4MRY - chain A; structure by X-ray diffraction, 1.30 A resolution.

# Chain A
Name: Obelin
Source organism: Obelia longissima
Reference sequence: Q27709 (OBL_OBELO); numbering as in UniProt (aligned over 1-195)
Chain sequence (195 residues; row label = number of the first residue in the row):
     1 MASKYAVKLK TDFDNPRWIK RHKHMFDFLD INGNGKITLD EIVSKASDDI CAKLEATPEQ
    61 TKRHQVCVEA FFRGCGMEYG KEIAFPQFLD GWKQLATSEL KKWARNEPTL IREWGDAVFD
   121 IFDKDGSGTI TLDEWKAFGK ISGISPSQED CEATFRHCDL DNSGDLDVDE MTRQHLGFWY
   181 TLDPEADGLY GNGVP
Not modelled in the structure: 1-8
Sequence notes: engineered mutation Ala2 (Ser in Q27709), Phe138 (Tyr in Q27709)
Ion coordination: Ca2+ site 1: Asp30, Asn32, Asn34, Lys36, Glu41; Ca2+ site 2: Asp123, Asp125, Ser127, Thr129, Glu134; Ca2+ site 3: Asp159, Asp161, Ser163, Asp165, Glu170
Small-molecule neighbours: coelenteramide (CEI; N-[3-benzyl-5-(4-hydroxyphenyl)pyrazin-2-yl]-2-(4-hydroxyphenyl)acetamide): His22, Met25, Phe28, Leu29, Ala46, Ile50, Phe72, Phe88, Trp92, Trp114, Gly115, Val118, Phe122, Phe138, Ile141, Ser142, Met171, Thr172, His175, Trp179, Tyr190
Curated features (UniProtKB/Swiss-Prot):
  - binding site (Ca(2+)): Asp30, Asn32, Asn34, Lys36, Glu41, Asp123, Asp125, Ser127, Thr129, Glu134, Asp159, Asp161, Ser163, Asp165, Glu170
  - mutagenesis: Trp92 (W92F: Shifts luminescence to violet by adding a new band at 410 nm)

# Overview
Bound to chain A: coelenteramide. The Ca2+ site 1 is built by Asp30, Asn32, Asn34, Lys36 and Glu41. The Ca2+
site 2 is built by Asp123, Asp125, Ser127, Thr129 and Glu134. UniProt lists 15 Ca2+-binding residues and one
mutagenesis site.
Chain A is Obelin (Obelia longissima); the structure, Crystal Structure of Ca(2+)- discharged Y138F obelin
mutant from Obelia longissima at 1.30 Angstrom resolution, was determined by X-ray diffraction together with
4MRX from the same study.
